PDB entry 7UAQ | electron microscopy, 3.10 A resolution | chains A and H of the 3 polymer chains in the assembly

== Chain A ==
Protein: Spike glycoprotein
From: Severe acute respiratory syndrome coronavirus 2
UniProt: P0DTC2 (SPIKE_SARS2); aligned to UniProt positions 1-1210 over residues 1-1210 (the alignment contains insertions or deletions, so no single offset holds)
Sequence (1256 residues; row label = number of the first residue in the row):
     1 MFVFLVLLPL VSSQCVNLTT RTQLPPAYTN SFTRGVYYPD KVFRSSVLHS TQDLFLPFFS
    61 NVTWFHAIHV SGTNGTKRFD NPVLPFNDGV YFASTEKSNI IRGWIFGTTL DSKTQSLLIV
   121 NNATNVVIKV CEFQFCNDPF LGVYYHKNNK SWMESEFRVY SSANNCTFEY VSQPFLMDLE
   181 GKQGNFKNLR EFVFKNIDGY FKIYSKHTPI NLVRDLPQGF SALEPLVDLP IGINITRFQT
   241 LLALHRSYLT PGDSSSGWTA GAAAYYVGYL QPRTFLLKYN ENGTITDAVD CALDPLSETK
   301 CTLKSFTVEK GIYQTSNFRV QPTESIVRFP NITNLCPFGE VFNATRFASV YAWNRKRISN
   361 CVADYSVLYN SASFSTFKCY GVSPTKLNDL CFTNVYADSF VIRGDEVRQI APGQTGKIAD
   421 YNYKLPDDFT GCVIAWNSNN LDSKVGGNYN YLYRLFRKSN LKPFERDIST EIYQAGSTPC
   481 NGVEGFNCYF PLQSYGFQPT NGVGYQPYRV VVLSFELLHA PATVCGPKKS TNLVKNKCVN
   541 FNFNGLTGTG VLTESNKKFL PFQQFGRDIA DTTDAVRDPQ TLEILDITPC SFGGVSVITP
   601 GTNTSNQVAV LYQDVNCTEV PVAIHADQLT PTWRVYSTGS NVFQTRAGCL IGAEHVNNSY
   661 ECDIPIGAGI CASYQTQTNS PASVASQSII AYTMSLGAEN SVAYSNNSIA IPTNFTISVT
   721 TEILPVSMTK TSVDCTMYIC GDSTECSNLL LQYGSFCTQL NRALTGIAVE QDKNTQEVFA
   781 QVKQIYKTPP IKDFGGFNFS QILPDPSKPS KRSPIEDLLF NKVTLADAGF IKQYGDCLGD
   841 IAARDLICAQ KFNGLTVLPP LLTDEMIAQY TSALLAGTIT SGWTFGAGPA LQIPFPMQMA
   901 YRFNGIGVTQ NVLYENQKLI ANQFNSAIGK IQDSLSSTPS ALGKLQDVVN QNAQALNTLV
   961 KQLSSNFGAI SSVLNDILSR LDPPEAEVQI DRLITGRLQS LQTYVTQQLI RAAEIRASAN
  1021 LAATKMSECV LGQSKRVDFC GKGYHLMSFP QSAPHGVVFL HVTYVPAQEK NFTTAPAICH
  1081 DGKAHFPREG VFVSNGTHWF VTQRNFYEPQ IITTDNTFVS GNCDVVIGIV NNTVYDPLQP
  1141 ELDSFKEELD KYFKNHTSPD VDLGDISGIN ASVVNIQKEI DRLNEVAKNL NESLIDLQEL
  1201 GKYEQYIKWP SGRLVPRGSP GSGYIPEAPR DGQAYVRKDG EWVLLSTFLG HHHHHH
Disordered / not traced: 1-13, 71-76, 248-255, 323-1256
Differences from the reference sequence: conflict Pro814 (Phe817 in P0DTC2), Pro889 (Ala892 in P0DTC2), Pro896 (Ala899 in P0DTC2), Pro939 (Ala942 in P0DTC2), Pro983 (Lys986 in P0DTC2), Pro984 (Val987 in P0DTC2); expression tag (1211-1256)
Curated features (UniProtKB/Swiss-Prot):
  - region: Asn280 to Cys301 (Putative superantigen), Arg403 to Asp405 (Integrin-binding motif), Asn448 to Phe456 (Immunodominant HLA epitope recognized by the CD8+)
  - glycosylation: Asn17 (N-linked (GlcNAc...) (complex) asparagine), Asn61 (N-linked (GlcNAc...) (hybrid) asparagine), Asn74 (N-linked (GlcNAc...) (complex) asparagine), Asn122 (N-linked (GlcNAc...) (hybrid) asparagine), Asn149 (N-linked (GlcNAc...) (complex) asparagine), Asn165 (N-linked (GlcNAc...) (complex) asparagine), Asn234 (N-linked (GlcNAc...) (high mannose) asparagine), Asn282 (N-linked (GlcNAc...) (complex) asparagine), Thr323 (O-linked (GalNAc) threonine), Ser325 (O-linked (HexNAc...) serine), Asn331 (N-linked (GlcNAc...) (complex) asparagine), Asn343 (N-linked (GlcNAc...) (complex) asparagine), Asn603 (N-linked (GlcNAc...) (hybrid) asparagine), Asn616 (N-linked (GlcNAc...) (complex) asparagine), Asn657 (N-linked (GlcNAc...) (complex) asparagine), Thr676 (O-linked (GlcNAc...) threonine), Thr678 (O-linked (GlcNAc...) threonine)
Cystine bridges: Cys15-Cys136, Cys131-Cys166, Cys291-Cys301
Glycans and other covalent adducts: N-acetylglucosamine (NAG) linked to Asn61, Asn122, Asn149, Asn165, Asn234, Asn282
What the authors report for this chain:
  - post-translational modification sites: Asn122, Asn149

== Chain H ==
Protein: C1520 Fab Heavy Chain
From: Homo sapiens
Notes: antibody fragment or engineered binder
Sequence (233 residues; each row starts with the number of its first residue; a row labelled like 82A-82C holds insertion residues (82A, then the next letters in order)):
     1 EVQLVESGGG LVQPGGSLRL ACVASGFTFS IYEMNWVRQA PGKGLEWVSY IT
   52A T
    53 SGHARYNADS VKGRFTISRD NSKNSFYLQM
82A-82C NSL
    83 RAEDTAIYYC ARPQYHYYDT STYHSYGFDI WGQGTMVTVS SASTKGPSVF PLAPSSKSTS
   143 GGTAALGCLV KDYFPEPVTV SWNSGALTSG VHTFPAVLQS SGLYSLSSVV TVPSSSLGTQ
   203 TYICNVNHKP SNTKVDKRVE PKSCDKT
Disordered / not traced: 123-229
Cystine bridges: Cys22-Cys92

== Interface between chain A and chain H ==
Contacting residue pairs (33; chain A residue first):
  Glu96(A) - Tyr105(H)  hydrogen bond
  Lys97(A) - Ser103(H)
  Lys97(A) - Thr104(H)
  Lys97(A) - Tyr105(H)  hydrogen bond (backbone-side chain)
  Ser98(A) - Asp101(H)
  Ser98(A) - Tyr105(H)
  Asn99(A) - Tyr99(H)  hydrogen bond
  Asn99(A) - Tyr105(H)
  Arg102(A) - Tyr99(H)  hydrogen bond
  Asn121(A) - Tyr99(H)  hydrogen bond
  Asn122(A) - Tyr99(H)
  Ala123(A) - Ser30(H)
  Ala123(A) - Ile31(H)  hydrophobic
  Ala123(A) - Thr52A(H)  hydrogen bond (backbone-side chain)
  Ala123(A) - Tyr99(H)  hydrophobic
  Thr124(A) - Ser30(H)
  Thr124(A) - Thr52A(H)
  Thr124(A) - Ser53(H)
  Val143(A) - Tyr100(H)  hydrophobic
  Asn149(A) - Gly26(H)
  Lys150(A) - Val2(H)
  Ser151(A) - Thr28(H)
  Trp152(A) - Thr28(H)  hydrogen bond (backbone-side chain)
  Trp152(A) - Ile31(H)  hydrophobic
  Trp152(A) - Tyr100(H)  hydrophobic
  Glu154(A) - Tyr100(H)
  Gln173(A) - Ser53(H)  hydrogen bond (side chain-backbone)
  Gln173(A) - Gly54(H)
  Gln173(A) - His55(H)
  Asp178(A) - Thr52(H)  hydrogen bond
  Asp178(A) - Tyr108(H)
  Glu180(A) - Tyr108(H)
  Gly181(A) - Tyr108(H)
Interface residues without a listed pair, chain A (21 interface residues in all): Pro174, His245
Interface residues without a listed pair, chain H (20 interface residues in all): Glu1, His98, Thr102
The authors on this interface:
  - epitope / paratope residues, chain A: Lys97(A), Trp152(A), Asp178(A)

== Summary ==
21 residues of chain A and 20 residues of chain H are in contact; the contacts include 9 hydrogen bonds. Polar
contacts include Glu96(A)-Tyr105(H), Lys97(A)-Tyr105(H) and Asn99(A)-Tyr99(H). Covalently linked
N-acetylglucosamine: at Asn61(A), Asn122(A), Asn149(A), Asn165(A), Asn234(A) and Asn282(A). The paper reports
epitope/paratope residues Lys97(A), Trp152(A) and Asp178(A); modification sites Asn122(A) and Asn149(A).
Chain A is Spike glycoprotein (Severe acute respiratory syndrome coronavirus 2) and chain H is C1520 Fab Heavy
Chain (Homo sapiens); the structure, Structure of the SARS-CoV-2 NTD in complex with C1520, local refinement,
was determined by electron microscopy (same publication as 7UAP and 7UAR).
